PDB entry 6EQB | X-ray diffraction, 2.81 A resolution | chains D and E of the 5 polymer chains in the assembly

# Chain D
Name: High Affinity Mel5 TCR, alpha chain
From: Homo sapiens
Chain sequence (196 residues; numbered 1 to 196; the number before each row is that of its first residue):
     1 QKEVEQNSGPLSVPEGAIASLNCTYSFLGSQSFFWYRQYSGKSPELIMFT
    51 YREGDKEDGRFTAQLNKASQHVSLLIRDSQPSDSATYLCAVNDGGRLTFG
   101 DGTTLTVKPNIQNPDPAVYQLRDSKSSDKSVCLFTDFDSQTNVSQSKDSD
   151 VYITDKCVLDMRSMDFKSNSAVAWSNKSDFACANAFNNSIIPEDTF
Disulfides: C23-C89, C132-C182

# Chain E
Name: High Affinity Mel5 TCR, beta chain
From: Homo sapiens
Chain sequence (244 residues; each row starts with the number of its first residue):
     1 SQTIHQWPATLVQPVGSPLSLECTVEGTSNPNLYWYRQAAGRGPQLLFYW
    51 GPFGQISSEVPQNLSASRPQDRQFILSSKKLLLSDSGFYLCAWSETGLGM
   101 GGWQFGEGSRLTVLEDLKNVFPPEVAVFEPSEAEISHTQKATLVCLATGF
   151 YPDHVELSWWVNGKEVHSGVCTDPQPLKEQPALNDSRYALSSRLRVSATF
   201 WQDPRNHFRCQVQFYGLSENDEWTQDRAKPVTQIVSAEAWGRAD
Disulfides: C23-C91, C145-C210

# Interface between chain D and chain E
Pairs across the interface (90):
  Q1(D) - R42(E)  hydrogen bond
  Q1(D) - Q45(E)  hydrogen bond
  S32(D) - M100(E)
  F34(D) - W103(E)
  Y36(D) - W103(E)  hydrogen bond (side chain-backbone)
  Q38(D) - Q38(E)  hydrogen bond
  S40(D) - P174(E)  hydrogen bond (side chain-backbone)
  G41(D) - R110(E)  hydrogen bond (backbone-side chain)
  K42(D) - F88(E)
  S43(D) - F88(E)
  S43(D) - L90(E)
  S43(D) - G106(E)  hydrogen bond (side chain-backbone)
  S43(D) - E107(E)
  P44(D) - L90(E)
  P44(D) - F105(E)
  L46(D) - G102(E)
  L46(D) - Q104(E)
  F49(D) - M100(E)  hydrophobic
  Y51(D) - M100(E)  hydrophobic
  N92(D) - W103(E)
  G95(D) - Y34(E)  hydrogen bond (backbone-side chain)
  G95(D) - Y49(E)
  G95(D) - L98(E)
  R96(D) - L46(E)
  R96(D) - E59(E)  salt bridge
  L97(D) - Y36(E)  hydrogen bond (backbone-side chain)
  L97(D) - W103(E)  hydrophobic
  F99(D) - Y36(E)  hydrophobic
  F99(D) - P44(E)
  F99(D) - F105(E)  hydrophobic
  G100(D) - G43(E)
  D101(D) - G41(E)
  D101(D) - R42(E)  salt bridge
  D101(D) - G43(E)  hydrogen bond (side chain-backbone)
  D115(D) - H137(E)  salt bridge
  D115(D) - T138(E)
  Y119(D) - S131(E)
  Y119(D) - E134(E)
  Y119(D) - H137(E)
  Y119(D) - T138(E)
  Q120(D) - S131(E)
  L121(D) - F128(E)
  L121(D) - E129(E)
  L121(D) - P130(E)  hydrophobic
  L121(D) - T142(E)
  L121(D) - V144(E)  hydrophobic
  R122(D) - F128(E)
  R122(D) - E129(E)  hydrogen bond (backbone-backbone)
  D123(D) - V127(E)
  D123(D) - F128(E)
  S124(D) - V127(E)  hydrogen bond (backbone-backbone)
  S124(D) - E129(E)  hydrogen bond
  S124(D) - E238(E)  hydrogen bond (side chain-backbone)
  S124(D) - A239(E)
  K125(D) - V125(E)
  K129(D) - F128(E)
  S130(D) - F128(E)
  V131(D) - F128(E)  hydrophobic
  L133(D) - T142(E)
  T135(D) - R195(E)
  D136(D) - R195(E)  salt bridge
  Y152(D) - E179(E)  hydrogen bond (side chain-backbone)
  T154(D) - D173(E)
  T154(D) - S191(E)
  T154(D) - R193(E)  hydrogen bond
  C157(D) - C171(E)  disulfide
  C157(D) - T172(E)
  C157(D) - R193(E)  hydrogen bond
  V158(D) - C171(E)
  L159(D) - G169(E)
  L159(D) - V170(E)
  L159(D) - C171(E)  hydrophobic
  L159(D) - R195(E)
  D160(D) - S168(E)
  D160(D) - G169(E)  hydrogen bond (backbone-backbone)
  M161(D) - K140(E)
  M161(D) - R195(E)
  R162(D) - S168(E)
  S163(D) - S168(E)
  M164(D) - S197(E)
  F166(D) - K140(E)
  F166(D) - R195(E)
  S168(D) - R195(E)  hydrogen bond
  S170(D) - R193(E)
  V172(D) - R193(E)
  W174(D) - L146(E)  hydrophobic
  W174(D) - L177(E)  hydrophobic
  W174(D) - A189(E)  hydrophobic
  P192(D) - H137(E)
  E193(D) - A133(E)
Other interface residues (no listed pair), chain D (55 interface residues in all): L88, I153, D155, A171
Other interface residues (no listed pair), chain E (57 interface residues in all): G108, H167, K178, V196, A237
Disulfides between the chains: C157(D)-C171(E)

# Overview
55 residues of chain D and 57 residues of chain E are in contact, with 1 disulfide bond, 19 hydrogen bonds and
4 salt bridges. Among the polar pairs are R96(D)-E59(E), D101(D)-R42(E) and D115(D)-H137(E).
Chain D is High Affinity Mel5 TCR, alpha chain and chain E is High Affinity Mel5 TCR, beta chain, both from
Homo sapiens; the structure, HLA class I histocompatibility antigen, was determined by X-ray diffraction (same
publication as 6EQA).
